4E9F - chains A and C of the 3 polymer chains in the assembly; structure by X-ray diffraction, 1.79 A resolution.

== Chain A ==
Molecule: Methyl-CpG-binding domain protein 4
Source organism: Homo sapiens
Notes: EC 3.2.2.-; fragment: glycosylase domain of MBD4 (residues 426-580)
UniProt: O95243 (MBD4_HUMAN); numbering as in UniProt (aligned over 427-580)
Sequence (161 residues; numbered 426 to 586; the number before each row is that of its first residue):
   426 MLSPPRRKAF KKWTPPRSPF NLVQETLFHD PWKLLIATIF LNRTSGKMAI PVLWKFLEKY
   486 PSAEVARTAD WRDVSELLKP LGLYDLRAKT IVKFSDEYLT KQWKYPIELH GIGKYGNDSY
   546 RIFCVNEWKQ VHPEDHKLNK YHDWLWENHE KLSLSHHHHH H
Disordered / not traced: 426-436, 575-586
Sequence notes: expression tag (426, 581-586)
Swiss-Prot annotation at these positions:
  - active site: Asp560
  - modified residue: Ser428 (Phosphoserine)
  - natural variant: Arg431 to Ser580 (deletion: In TPDS2), Arg468 (R468W: In UVM1), Arg546 to Ser580 (deletion: In TPDS2), Leu563 to Ser580 (deletion: In TPDS2 and UVM1), His567 (deletion: In TPDS2), Trp569 to Ser580 (deletion: In UVM1)
  - mutagenesis: Asp560 (D560A: Loss of DNA N-glycosylase activity)
What the authors report for this chain:
  - conformationally variable residues (loop rearrangement): Leu466 to Gly471, Leu503 to Leu508
  - binding site for the 12-nt DNA strand (chain C): Leu466 to Gly471, Leu534 to Gly541
  - binding site for the 12-nt DNA strand: Arg468, Leu506
  - catalytic residues: Asp560
  - mutagenesis - Q449A: abolished catalytic activity on all DNA substrates tested
  - specificity-determining residues: Val448 (proposed by the authors, not directly observed)

== Chain C ==
Molecule: 12-nt DNA strand
Sequence (12 nucleotides; row label = number of the first residue in the row):
     1 CCAGCGXGCA GC
Modified residues: 3DR (1',2'-dideoxyribofuranose-5'-phosphate) at position 7

== Chain A / chain C interface ==
Pairs across the interface (27):
  Leu466(A) - 3DR_7(C)  sugar contact
  Leu466(A) - DG8(C)  phosphate contact
  Asn467(A) - DG8(C)  sugar contact
  Asn467(A) - DC9(C)  sugar contact
  Arg468(A) - DG6(C)  salt bridge to the phosphate
  Arg468(A) - DG8(C)  salt bridge to the phosphate
  Thr469(A) - DG6(C)  base contact
  Thr469(A) - 3DR_7(C)  sugar contact
  Ser470(A) - DG6(C)  phosphate contact
  Ser470(A) - 3DR_7(C)  phosphate contact
  Gly471(A) - 3DR_7(C)  hydrogen bond to the phosphate
  Leu511(A) - DG8(C)  base contact
  Leu534(A) - DA10(C)  phosphate contact
  His535(A) - DA10(C)  phosphate contact
  His535(A) - DG11(C)  salt bridge to the phosphate
  Gly536(A) - DC9(C)  sugar contact
  Gly536(A) - DA10(C)  hydrogen bond to the phosphate
  Ile537(A) - DC9(C)  phosphate contact
  Ile537(A) - DA10(C)  phosphate contact
  Gly538(A) - DC9(C)  hydrogen bond to the phosphate
  Lys539(A) - DC9(C)  hydrogen bond to the phosphate
  Tyr540(A) - 3DR_7(C)  sugar contact
  Tyr540(A) - DG8(C)  phosphate contact
  Tyr540(A) - DC9(C)  hydrogen bond to the phosphate
  Gly541(A) - DC9(C)  hydrogen bond to the phosphate
  Asp560(A) - 3DR_7(C)  sugar contact
  Lys562(A) - 3DR_7(C)  salt bridge to the phosphate
Interface residues without a listed pair, chain A (19 interface residues in all): Leu508, Lys518

== Overview ==
The interface between chain A and chain C involves 19 residues on one side and 6 on the other; the contacts
include 6 hydrogen bonds and 4 salt bridges. Polar contacts include Gly471(A)-3DR_7(C), Gly536(A)-DA10(C) and
Gly538(A)-DC9(C). From the paper: the catalytic residue Asp560(A); Q449A of chain A abolishes catalytic
activity on all DNA substrates tested.
Chain A is Methyl-CpG-binding domain protein 4 (Homo sapiens) and chain C is a 12-nt DNA strand; the
structure, Structure of the glycosylase domain of MBD4 bound to AP site containing DNA, was determined by
X-ray diffraction (same publication as 4E9E, 4E9G, 4E9H, 4EA4 and 4EA5).
